PDB entry 5NWJ | X-ray diffraction, 2.07 A resolution | chains A and P

# Chain A
Name: 14-3-3-like protein C
Organism: Nicotiana tabacum
UniProt: P93343 (1433C_TOBAC); residues 1-260 here = UniProt positions 1-260
Amino-acid sequence (262 residues; each row starts with the number of its first residue; numbers below 1 keep their minus sign (Pro-1 is residue -1)):
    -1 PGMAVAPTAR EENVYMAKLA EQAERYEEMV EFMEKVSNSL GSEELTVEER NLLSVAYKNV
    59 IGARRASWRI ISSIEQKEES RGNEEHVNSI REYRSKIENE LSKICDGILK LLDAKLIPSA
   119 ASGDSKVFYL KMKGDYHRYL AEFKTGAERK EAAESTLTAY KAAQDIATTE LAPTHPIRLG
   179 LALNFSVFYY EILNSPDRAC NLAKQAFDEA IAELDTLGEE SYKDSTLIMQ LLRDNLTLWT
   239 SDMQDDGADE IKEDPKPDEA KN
Not modelled in the structure: -1 to 3, 244-260
Sequence notes: expression tag (-1 to 0)

# Chain P
Name: Potassium channel KAT1
UniProt: Q39128 (KAT1_ARATH); numbering as in UniProt (aligned over 671-677)
Amino-acid sequence (7 residues; each row starts with the number of its first residue):
   671 HLYFSSN
Modified residues: Ser676 (phosphoserine; SEP)
From the paper describing this entry:
  - post-translational modification sites: Ser676

# Interface between chain A and chain P
Pairs across the interface (23; chain A residue first):
  Lys56(A) with Ser676(P); Asn677(P)
  Arg63(A) with Ser676(P)
  Arg67(A) with Tyr673(P)
  Lys129(A) with Asn677(P), hydrogen bond (side chain-backbone)
  Arg136(A) with Ser676(P)
  Tyr137(A) with Ser676(P)
  Gly178(A) with Asn677(P)
  Leu181(A) with Ser675(P); Ser676(P); Asn677(P)
  Asn182(A) with Ser676(P); Asn677(P), hydrogen bond (side chain-backbone)
  Val185(A) with Phe674(P), hydrophobic; Ser675(P)
  Tyr188(A) with His671(P), hydrogen bond (side chain-backbone); Leu672(P), hydrophobic
  Glu189(A) with Phe674(P)
  Ile226(A) with Asn677(P)
  Leu229(A) with Ser675(P)
  Asn233(A) with Phe674(P); Ser675(P), hydrogen bond (side chain-backbone)
  Asp240(A) with His671(P)
Other interface residues (no listed pair), chain A (21 interface residues in all): Trp66, Asp133, Glu140, Leu236, Trp237

# Summary
The interface between chain A and chain P involves 21 residues on one side and 7 on the other, with 4 hydrogen
bonds. Polar contacts include Lys129(A)-Asn677(P), Asn182(A)-Asn677(P) and Tyr188(A)-His671(P). The paper
reports a modification site at Ser676(P).
Chain A is 14-3-3-like protein C (Nicotiana tabacum) and chain P is Potassium channel KAT1; the structure,
14-3-3c in complex with CPP7, was determined by X-ray diffraction together with 5NWI and 5NWK from the same
study.
